3PX4 - chains A and C of the 3 polymer chains in the assembly; structure by X-ray diffraction, 1.58 A resolution.

[Chain A]
Protein: DNA polymerase I
Source organism: Geobacillus kaustophilus
Notes: EC 2.7.7.7; fragment: Bacillus Fragment (analogous to E. coli Klenow Fragment)
UniProtKB: Q5KWC1 (Q5KWC1_GEOKA); residues 285-876 here correspond to UniProt positions 287-878 (UniProt number = residue number + 2)
Amino-acid sequence (592 residues; row label = number of the first residue in the row):
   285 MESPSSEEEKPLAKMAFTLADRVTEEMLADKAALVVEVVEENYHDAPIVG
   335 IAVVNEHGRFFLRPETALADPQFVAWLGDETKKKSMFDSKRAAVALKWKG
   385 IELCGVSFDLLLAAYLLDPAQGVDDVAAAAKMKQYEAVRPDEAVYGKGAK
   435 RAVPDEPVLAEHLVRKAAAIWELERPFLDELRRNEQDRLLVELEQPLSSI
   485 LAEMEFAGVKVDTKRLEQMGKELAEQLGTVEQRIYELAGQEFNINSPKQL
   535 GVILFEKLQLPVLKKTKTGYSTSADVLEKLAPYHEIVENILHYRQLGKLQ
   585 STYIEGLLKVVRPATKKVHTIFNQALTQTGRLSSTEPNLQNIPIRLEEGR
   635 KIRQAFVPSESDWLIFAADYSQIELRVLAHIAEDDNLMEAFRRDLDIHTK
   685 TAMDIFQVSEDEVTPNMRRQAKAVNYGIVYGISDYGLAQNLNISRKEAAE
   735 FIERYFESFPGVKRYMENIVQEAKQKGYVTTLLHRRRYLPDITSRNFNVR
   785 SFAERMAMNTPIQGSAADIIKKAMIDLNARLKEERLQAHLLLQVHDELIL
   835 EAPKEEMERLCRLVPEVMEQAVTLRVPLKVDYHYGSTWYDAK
Unresolved in the structure: 285-297, 680-709
Construct notes: engineered mutation Ala598 (Asp600 in Q5KWC1), Tyr710 (Phe712 in Q5KWC1)
Ligand contacts: 2',3'-dideoxycytidine 5'-triphosphate (DCT): Glu469, Gln470, Asp471, Arg472, Leu473, Leu766, Leu767, His768
Reported in the primary citation:
  - mutagenesis - F710Y: increased catalytic activity on 2',3'-dideoxycytidine 5'-triphosphate (citing earlier work)

[Chain C]
Molecule: 13-nt DNA strand
Notes: fragment: DNA template strand
Sequence (13 nucleotides; row label = number of the first residue in the row; numbering starts at 0):
     0 CATAGGAGTCAGG
Unresolved in the structure: 0-3

[Chain A / chain C interface]
Contacting residue pairs - 36 pairs, chain A then chain C:
  Asn527(A) - DG11(C)  hydrogen bond to the phosphate
  Asn529(A) - DG11(C)  sugar contact
  Ser530(A) - DG11(C)  hydrogen bond to the phosphate
  Ser530(A) - DG12(C)  hydrogen bond to the phosphate
  Gln533(A) - DG12(C)  hydrogen bond to the phosphate
  Lys582(A) - DG7(C)  base contact
  Lys582(A) - DT8(C)  hydrogen bond to the base
  Lys582(A) - DC9(C)  sugar contact
  Ser585(A) - DC9(C)  phosphate contact
  Thr586(A) - DC9(C)  sugar contact
  Gly590(A) - DC9(C)  phosphate contact
  Leu610(A) - DA6(C)  phosphate contact
  Leu610(A) - DG7(C)  phosphate contact
  Thr611(A) - DA6(C)  phosphate contact
  Gln612(A) - DG5(C)  phosphate contact
  Gln612(A) - DA6(C)  hydrogen bond to the phosphate
  Thr613(A) - DG5(C)  sugar contact
  Arg615(A) - DG4(C)  base contact
  Arg615(A) - DG5(C)  hydrogen bond to the base
  Ser617(A) - DA6(C)  phosphate contact
  Ser617(A) - DG7(C)  hydrogen bond to the phosphate
  Ser618(A) - DG7(C)  sugar contact
  Thr619(A) - DG7(C)  phosphate contact
  Thr619(A) - DT8(C)  phosphate contact
  Glu620(A) - DT8(C)  hydrogen bond to the phosphate
  Asn622(A) - DG7(C)  hydrogen bond to the sugar
  Asn625(A) - DG7(C)  base contact
  Tyr714(A) - DG4(C)  stacking on the base
  Arg771(A) - DG5(C)  salt bridge to the phosphate
  Phe786(A) - DG4(C)  phosphate contact
  Arg789(A) - DG4(C)  salt bridge to the phosphate
  Met790(A) - DG5(C)  phosphate contact
  Asn793(A) - DG4(C)  sugar contact
  Gln797(A) - DG4(C)  hydrogen bond to the base
  Gln797(A) - DG5(C)  hydrogen bond to the sugar
  His829(A) - DG5(C)  base contact
Other interface residues (no listed pair), chain A (28 interface residues in all): Asn607
Other interface residues (no listed pair), chain C (9 interface residues in all): DA10

[Summary]
28 residues of chain A and 9 residues of chain C are in contact, with 12 hydrogen bonds, 2 salt bridges and 1
aromatic stacking contact. Polar pairs include Lys582(A)-DT8(C), Arg615(A)-DG5(C) and Gln797(A)-DG4(C). Chain
A binds 2',3'-dideoxycytidine 5'-triphosphate. From the paper: F710Y of chain A increases catalytic activity
on 2',3'-dideoxycytidine 5'-triphosphate.
Here chain A is DNA polymerase I (Geobacillus kaustophilus) and chain C is a 13-nt DNA strand. Entry 3PX4
(Crystal Structure of Bacillus DNA Polymerase I Large Fragment Bound to DNA and ddCTP-dA Mismatch (wobble)
...) was determined by X-ray diffraction together with 3PV8, 3PX0, 3PX6, 3TAP, 3TAQ, 3TAR, 3THV and 3TI0 from
the same study.
